PDB entry 6NK7 | electron microscopy, 4.99 A resolution (low resolution: residue-level contacts below are approximate; hydrogen-bond / salt-bridge calls are withheld) | chains B and D of the 17 polymer chains in the assembly

# Chain B (and D)
Name: E1 glycoprotein
From: Chikungunya virus
Notes: EC 3.4.21.90; chain D of this document is another copy of the same molecule, construct and numbering; everything in this record applies to it too
UniProt: Q88628 (Q88628_CHIKV); residues 1-439 here correspond to UniProt positions 810-1248 (UniProt number = residue number + 809)
Chain sequence (439 residues; row label = number of the first residue in the row):
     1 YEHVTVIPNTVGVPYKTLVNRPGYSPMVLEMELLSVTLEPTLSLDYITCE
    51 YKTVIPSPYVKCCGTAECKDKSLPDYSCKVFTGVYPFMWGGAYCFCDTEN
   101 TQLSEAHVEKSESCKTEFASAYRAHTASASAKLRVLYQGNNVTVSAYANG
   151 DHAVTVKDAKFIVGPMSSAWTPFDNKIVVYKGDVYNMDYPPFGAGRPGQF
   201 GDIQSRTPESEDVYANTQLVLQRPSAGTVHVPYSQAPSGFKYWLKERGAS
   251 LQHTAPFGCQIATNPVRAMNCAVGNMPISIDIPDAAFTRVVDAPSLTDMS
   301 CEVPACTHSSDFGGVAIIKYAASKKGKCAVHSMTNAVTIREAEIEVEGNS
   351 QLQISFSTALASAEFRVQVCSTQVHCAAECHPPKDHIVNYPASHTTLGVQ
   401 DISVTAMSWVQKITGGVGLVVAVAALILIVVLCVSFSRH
Disulfides: C49-C114, C62-C94, C259-C271, C306-C380
Glycans and other covalent adducts: N-acetylglucosamine (NAG) linked to N141

# How chain B and chain D interact
Residue-residue contacts (13):
  P304(B) - R289(D)
  P304(B) - V290(D)
  A305(B) - G23(D)
  T307(B) - P22(D)
  V315(B) - G23(D)
  V315(B) - R289(D)
  A316(B) - R289(D)
  I317(B) - R289(D)
  I317(B) - V291(D)
  Q351(B) - V291(D)
  Q353(B) - R289(D)
  Q353(B) - V291(D)
  K384(B) - P22(D)

# Overview
9 residues of chain B and 5 residues of chain D are in contact.
Chain B and chain D are both E1 glycoprotein (Chikungunya virus); the structure, Electron Cryo-Microscopy of
Chikungunya in Complex with Mouse Mxra8 Receptor, was determined by electron microscopy, deposited together
with 6NK3, 6NK5 and 6NK6.
